9BTI - chains B and G of the 8 polymer chains in the assembly; structure by electron microscopy, 4.14 A resolution (low resolution: residue-level contacts below are approximate; hydrogen-bond / salt-bridge calls are withheld).

== Chain B ==
Name: Envelope glycoprotein gp41
Organism: Human immunodeficiency virus 1
Reference sequence: A0A8A0W558 (A0A8A0W558_9HIV1); residues 512-664 here correspond to UniProt positions 504-656 (UniProt number = residue number - 8)
Amino-acid sequence (153 residues; row label = number of the first residue in the row):
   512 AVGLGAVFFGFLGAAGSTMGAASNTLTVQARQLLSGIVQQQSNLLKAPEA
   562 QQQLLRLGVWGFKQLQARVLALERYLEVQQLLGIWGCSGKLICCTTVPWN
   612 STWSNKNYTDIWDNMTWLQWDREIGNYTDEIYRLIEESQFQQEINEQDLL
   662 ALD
Disordered / not traced: 512-518, 544-562, 664
Cystine bridges: Cys-598/Cys-604
Construct notes: conflict Asn-535 (Ile527 in A0A8A0W558), Pro-559 (Ile551 in A0A8A0W558), Gly-569 (Thr561 in A0A8A0W558), Phe-573 (Ile565 in A0A8A0W558), Glu-588 (Lys580 in A0A8A0W558), Val-589 (Asp581 in A0A8A0W558), Cys-605 (Thr597 in A0A8A0W558), Thr-613 (Ser605 in A0A8A0W558), Gly-636 (Ser628 in A0A8A0W558), Glu-648 (Gln640 in A0A8A0W558), Phe-651 (Asn643 in A0A8A0W558), Ile-655 (Lys647 in A0A8A0W558)

== Chain G ==
Name: Envelope glycoprotein gp120
Organism: Human immunodeficiency virus 1
Reference sequence: A0A8A0W558 (A0A8A0W558_9HIV1); the construct lacks a stretch of the UniProt sequence and is renumbered around it, so the offset changes along the chain: 31-138 = UniProt 29-136; 144-309 = UniProt 137-302; 312-321 = UniProt 303-312; 322-354 = UniProt 314-346; 3 more segments
Amino-acid sequence (479 residues; numbered 29 to 513 plus 19 insertion-coded residues; 25 numbers in that range are skipped by the numbering (no residue carries them; nothing is unmodelled there); the number before each row is that of its first residue; a row labelled like 395A-395R holds insertion residues (395A, then the next letters in order)):
    29 GPAENLWVTVYYGVPVWREADTTLFCASDAKGYDTEAHNVWATHACVPTD
    79 PNPQEIYLENVTENFNMWKNNMVEQMHTDIISLWDESLKPCVKLTPLCVT
   129 LDCQAFNSSS
   144 HTNSSIAMQEMKNCSFNVTTELRDKKKKEYSLFYKLDIVQINKNGRQYRL
   194 INCNTSACTQICPKVSFEPIPIHFCAPAGFAILKCNEKHFNGTGPCKNVS
   244 TVQCTHGIKPVVSTQLLLNGSLAEEEVVIRSENITDNAKTIIVQLAKPVK
   294 INCTRPNNMTRKSIRI
   312 GPGQTFYALG
  321A D
   322 IIGNIRKPYCNVSKREWNNTLQQVAAQLRKSFN
   356 NTTIVFEKSSGGDLEVTTHSFNCGGEFFYCNTSGLFNSTW
395A-395R TNSTWTNSTTGSNGTESN
   412 DTITLQCRIKQIINMWQRVGRCMYAPPIPGVIRCESNITGLLLTRDG
   460 GNSTQNETFRPGGGDMRDNWRSELYKYKVVQIEPLGVAPTHCKRRVVERR
   510 RRRR
Disordered / not traced: 29-30, 59-62, 144-149, 356-357, 395A-395R, 460-464, 505-513
Cystine bridges: Cys-54/Cys-74, Cys-119/Cys-205, Cys-126/Cys-196, Cys-131/Cys-157, Cys-201/Cys-433, Cys-218/Cys-247, Cys-228/Cys-239, Cys-378/Cys-445, Cys-385/Cys-418
Glycans and other covalent adducts: N-acetylglucosamine (NAG) linked to Asn-88, Asn-135, Asn-156, Asn-160, Asn-197, Asn-234, Asn-241, Asn-262, Asn-295, Asn-301, Asn-332, Asn-339, Asn-386, Asn-392, Asn-448
Construct notes: expression tag (29-30, 512-513); conflict Asn-33 (Lys31 in A0A8A0W558), Asn-80 (Arg78 in A0A8A0W558), Ile-84 (Met82 in A0A8A0W558), 26 further conflict positions vs the reference (A0A8A0W558) not listed

== Interface between chain B and chain G ==
Contacting residue pairs (73; chain B residue first):
  Phe-519(B) / Ile-84(G)
  Leu-523(B) / Leu-86(G)
  Leu-523(B) / Thr-244(G)
  Gly-524(B) / Ile-84(G)
  Ala-525(B) / Pro-43(G)
  Ala-526(B) / Pro-43(G)
  Ala-526(B) / Trp-45(G)
  Gly-527(B) / Glu-87(G)
  Gly-527(B) / Asn-88(G)
  Gly-527(B) / Val-89(G)
  Leu-537(B) / Tyr-40(G)
  Leu-537(B) / Gly-41(G)
  Gln-540(B) / Gly-41(G)
  Gln-540(B) / Pro-43(G)
  Ala-541(B) / Tyr-40(G)
  Ala-541(B) / Gly-222(G)
  Gln-543(B) / Ala-221(G)
  Leu-565(B) / Thr-71(G)
  Leu-566(B) / His-72(G)
  Gly-569(B) / Glu-114(G)
  Trp-571(B) / Cys-54(G)
  Trp-571(B) / His-72(G)
  Trp-571(B) / Ala-73(G)
  Trp-571(B) / Asp-107(G)
  Arg-585(B) / Gln-490(G)
  Arg-585(B) / Ile-491(G)
  Arg-585(B) / Pro-493(G)
  Tyr-586(B) / Tyr-40(G)
  Val-589(B) / Tyr-40(G)
  Val-589(B) / Leu-494(G)
  Leu-592(B) / Leu-494(G)
  Leu-593(B) / Tyr-40(G)
  Leu-593(B) / Leu-494(G)
  Trp-596(B) / Val-38(G)
  Leu-602(B) / Tyr-39(G)
  Leu-602(B) / Tyr-40(G)
  Ile-603(B) / Val-38(G)
  Ile-603(B) / Tyr-39(G)
  Cys-604(B) / Thr-37(G)
  Cys-604(B) / Val-38(G)
  Cys-605(B) / Cys-501(G)  disulfide
  Cys-605(B) / Arg-503(G)
  Thr-606(B) / Val-36(G)
  Thr-606(B) / Lys-502(G)
  Thr-606(B) / Arg-503(G)
  Thr-607(B) / Trp-35(G)
  Thr-607(B) / Lys-502(G)
  Thr-607(B) / Arg-503(G)
  Val-608(B) / Trp-35(G)
  Val-608(B) / Val-36(G)
  Pro-609(B) / Leu-34(G)
  Pro-609(B) / Trp-35(G)
  Pro-609(B) / Val-36(G)
  Trp-610(B) / Leu-34(G)
  Trp-610(B) / Trp-35(G)
  Trp-610(B) / Pro-498(G)
  Tyr-619(B) / His-500(G)
  Trp-623(B) / Tyr-39(G)
  Trp-623(B) / Pro-498(G)
  Trp-623(B) / Thr-499(G)
  Trp-628(B) / Val-42(G)
  Trp-628(B) / Pro-43(G)
  Trp-628(B) / Val-44(G)
  Leu-629(B) / Val-44(G)
  Leu-629(B) / Trp-45(G)
  Leu-629(B) / Glu-91(G)
  Trp-631(B) / Val-496(G)
  Trp-631(B) / Ala-497(G)
  Trp-631(B) / Pro-498(G)
  Arg-633(B) / Glu-47(G)
  Ile-646(B) / Val-36(G)
  Ile-646(B) / Val-38(G)
  Gln-650(B) / Arg-503(G)
Interface residues without a listed pair, chain B (47 interface residues in all): Phe-522, Val-570, Gln-575, Arg-579, Ala-582, Cys-598, Lys-601, Asp-632, Ile-642, Tyr-643
Interface residues without a listed pair, chain G (47 interface residues in all): Arg-46, Phe-53, Tyr-85, Ser-110, Leu-111, Phe-223, Ala-224
Cross-chain cystine bridges: Cys-605(B)/Cys-501(G)

== Overview ==
The chain B/chain G interface involves 47 residues from each chain; the contacts include 1 disulfide bond.
Covalently linked N-acetylglucosamine: at Asn-88(G), Asn-135(G), Asn-156(G), Asn-160(G), Asn-197(G) and
Asn-234(G) and 9 more.
Chain B is Envelope glycoprotein gp41 and chain G is Envelope glycoprotein gp120, both from Human
immunodeficiency virus 1; the structure, Rhesus Fab 40591-a.01 in complex with T250.4 RnS SOSIP Env, was
determined by electron microscopy, deposited together with 9BNK, 9BNM, 9BNP, 9BTH, 9BTJ, 9BTL and 9BTV.
